7Q7S - chains A and B; structure by X-ray diffraction, 1.44 A resolution.

== Chain A ==
Molecule: B-cell lymphoma 6 protein
Organism: Homo sapiens
Reference sequence: P41182 (BCL6_HUMAN); residues 5-129 here = UniProt positions 5-129
Amino-acid sequence (128 residues; row label = number of the first residue in the row):
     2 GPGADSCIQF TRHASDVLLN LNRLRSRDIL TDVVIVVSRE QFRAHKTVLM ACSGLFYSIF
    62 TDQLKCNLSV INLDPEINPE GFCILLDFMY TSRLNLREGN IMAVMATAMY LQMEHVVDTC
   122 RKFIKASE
Disordered / not traced: 2-4
Construct notes: expression tag (2-4)
Swiss-Prot annotation at these positions:
  - mutagenesis: Asn21 (N21K: Abolishes interaction with NCOR2 and HDAC2, no effect on interaction with CTBP1 and transcriptional autoinhibition; when associated with A-116 and 376-Q--Q-379), Ser59 (S59A: Abolished ubiquitination by the SCF(FBXL17) complex), His116 (H116A: Abolishes interaction with NCOR2 and HDAC2, no effect on interaction with CTBP1 and transcriptional autoinhibition; when associated with K-21 and 376-Q--Q-379)
Ligand contacts: 97S (2-chloranyl-4-[[4-(ethylamino)-1,3-dimethyl-2-oxidanylidene-quinolin-6-yl]amino]pyridine-3-carbonitrile): Asn21, Arg24, Leu25, Arg28, Met51, Ala52, Cys53, Ser54, Gly55, Tyr58, Gln113, Met114, Glu115, His116

== Chain B ==
Molecule: Ala-trp-val-ile-pro-ala
Amino-acid sequence (6 residues; row label = number of the first residue in the row; numbering starts at 0):
     0 AWVIPA

== How chain A and chain B interact ==
Residue-residue contacts (11; chain A residue first):
  Cys8(A) - Pro4(B)
  Ile9(A) - Trp1(B)  hydrophobic
  Ile9(A) - Val2(B)
  Gln10(A) - Ala0(B)
  Gln10(A) - Trp1(B)
  Gln10(A) - Val2(B)  hydrogen bond (backbone-backbone)
  Gln10(A) - Pro4(B)
  Phe11(A) - Ala0(B)
  Phe11(A) - Trp1(B)
  Thr12(A) - Ala0(B)  hydrogen bond (backbone-backbone)
  Thr12(A) - Val2(B)
Interface residues without a listed pair, chain B (5 interface residues in all): Ile3

== In short ==
The chain A/chain B interface involves 5 residues from each chain; the contacts include 2 hydrogen bonds. The
backbones hydrogen-bond at Gln10(A)-Val2(B) and Thr12(A)-Ala0(B). Ligands of chain A: compound 97S. UniProt
lists 3 mutagenesis sites on chain A.
Chain A is B-cell lymphoma 6 protein (Homo sapiens) and chain B is Ala-trp-val-ile-pro-ala; the structure,
Crystal structure of human BCL6 BTB domain in complex with compound 4, was determined by X-ray diffraction,
deposited together with 7Q7R, 7Q7T, 7Q7U and 7Q7V.
